3FUX - chain A; structure by X-ray diffraction, 1.68 A resolution.

# Chain A
Protein: Dimethyladenosine transferase
Organism: Thermus thermophilus
Notes: EC 2.1.1.-
UniProt: Q5SM60 (KSGA_THET8); residues 1-271 here = UniProt positions 1-271
Chain sequence (271 residues; each row starts with the number of its first residue):
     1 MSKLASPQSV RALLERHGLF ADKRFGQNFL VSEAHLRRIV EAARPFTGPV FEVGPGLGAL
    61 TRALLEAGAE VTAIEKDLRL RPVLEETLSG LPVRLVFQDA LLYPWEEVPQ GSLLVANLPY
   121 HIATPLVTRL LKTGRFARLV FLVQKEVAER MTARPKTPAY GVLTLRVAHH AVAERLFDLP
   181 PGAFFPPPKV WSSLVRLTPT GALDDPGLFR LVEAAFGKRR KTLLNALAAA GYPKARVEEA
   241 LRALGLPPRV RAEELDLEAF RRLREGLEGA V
Unresolved in the structure: 1-4, 269-271
Curated features (UniProtKB/Swiss-Prot):
  - binding site (S-adenosyl-L-methionine): Asn28, Leu30, Gly54, Glu75, Asp99, Asn117
Residues lining bound ligands: 5'-deoxy-5'-methylthioadenosine (MTA): Phe25, Gly26, Gln27, Asn28, Phe29, Val53, Gly54, Pro55, Gly56, Ile74, Glu75, Lys76, Asp77, Leu80, Gln98, Asp99, Ala100, Asn117, Leu118, Pro119, His121, Ile122
From the paper describing this entry:
  - binding site for 5'-deoxy-5'-methylthioadenosine: Gln27, Glu75, Asp99, Ala100
  - catalytic residues: Leu118, Tyr120 (proposed by the authors, not directly observed)

# In short
Chain A binds 5'-deoxy-5'-methylthioadenosine. Curated annotation (UniProt) lists 6
S-adenosyl-L-methionine-binding residues. From the paper: catalytic residues Leu118 and Tyr120; a binding site
for 5'-deoxy-5'-methylthioadenosine at Gln27, Glu75 and Asp99 among others.
Chain A is Dimethyladenosine transferase (Thermus thermophilus); the structure, T. thermophilus 16S rRNA A1518
and A1519 methyltransferase (KsgA) in complex with 5'-methylthioadenosine in space group ..., was determined
by X-ray diffraction, deposited together with 3FUT, 3FUU, 3FUV and 3FUW.
